5I44 - chains A and U of the 6 polymer chains in the assembly; structure by X-ray diffraction, 2.62 A resolution.

== Chain A ==
Name: Chromosome-anchoring protein RacA
Source organism: Bacillus subtilis
UniProt: P45870 (RACA_BACSU); residues 5-70 here correspond to UniProt positions 1-66 (UniProt number = residue number - 4)
Amino-acid sequence (69 residues; row label = number of the first residue in the row):
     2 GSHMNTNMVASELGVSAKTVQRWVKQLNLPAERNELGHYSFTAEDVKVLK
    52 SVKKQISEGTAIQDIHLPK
Not modelled in the structure: 69-70
Differences from the reference sequence: expression tag (2-4); conflict Lys54 (Gln50 in P45870)

== Chain U ==
Molecule: 14-nt DNA strand
Sequence (14 nucleotides; numbered 1 to 14; the number before each row is that of its first residue):
     1 TGACGCCGGCGTCA

== Interface between chain A and chain U ==
Pairs across the interface (18):
  Asn6(A) with DG8(U), phosphate contact
  Thr7(A) with DG9(U), hydrogen bond to the phosphate
  Asn8(A) with DG8(U), hydrogen bond to the phosphate
  Lys19(A) with DC10(U), base contact; DG11(U), hydrogen bond to the base; DT12(U), base contact
  Gln22(A) with DG9(U), hydrogen bond to the phosphate; DC10(U), base contact
  Arg23(A) with DT12(U), hydrogen bond to the base
  Lys26(A) with DC10(U), sugar contact; DG11(U), salt bridge to the phosphate
  Arg34(A) with DG9(U), hydrogen bond to the phosphate; DC10(U), salt bridge to the phosphate
  Gly38(A) with DG9(U), sugar contact
  His39(A) with DG8(U), sugar contact; DG9(U), phosphate contact
  Tyr40(A) with DG9(U), hydrogen bond to the phosphate; DC10(U), hydrogen bond to the phosphate
Other interface residues (no listed pair), chain U (6 interface residues in all): DC13

== Summary ==
11 residues of chain A face 6 of chain U across their interface; the contacts include 8 hydrogen bonds and 2
salt bridges. Among the polar pairs are Lys19(A)-DG11(U), Arg23(A)-DT12(U) and Thr7(A)-DG9(U).
Chain A is Chromosome-anchoring protein RacA (Bacillus subtilis) and chain U is a 14-nt DNA strand; the
structure, Structure of RacA-DNA complex; P21 form, was determined by X-ray diffraction (same publication as
5I41).
